8Z6H - chains A and D of the 4 polymer chains in the assembly; structure by electron microscopy, 3.10 A resolution.

Chain A:
Molecule: Polycystin-1
Source organism: Homo sapiens
UniProt: P98161 (PKD1_HUMAN); residues 3052-4303 here = UniProt positions 3052-4303
Sequence (1262 residues; each row starts with the number of its first residue):
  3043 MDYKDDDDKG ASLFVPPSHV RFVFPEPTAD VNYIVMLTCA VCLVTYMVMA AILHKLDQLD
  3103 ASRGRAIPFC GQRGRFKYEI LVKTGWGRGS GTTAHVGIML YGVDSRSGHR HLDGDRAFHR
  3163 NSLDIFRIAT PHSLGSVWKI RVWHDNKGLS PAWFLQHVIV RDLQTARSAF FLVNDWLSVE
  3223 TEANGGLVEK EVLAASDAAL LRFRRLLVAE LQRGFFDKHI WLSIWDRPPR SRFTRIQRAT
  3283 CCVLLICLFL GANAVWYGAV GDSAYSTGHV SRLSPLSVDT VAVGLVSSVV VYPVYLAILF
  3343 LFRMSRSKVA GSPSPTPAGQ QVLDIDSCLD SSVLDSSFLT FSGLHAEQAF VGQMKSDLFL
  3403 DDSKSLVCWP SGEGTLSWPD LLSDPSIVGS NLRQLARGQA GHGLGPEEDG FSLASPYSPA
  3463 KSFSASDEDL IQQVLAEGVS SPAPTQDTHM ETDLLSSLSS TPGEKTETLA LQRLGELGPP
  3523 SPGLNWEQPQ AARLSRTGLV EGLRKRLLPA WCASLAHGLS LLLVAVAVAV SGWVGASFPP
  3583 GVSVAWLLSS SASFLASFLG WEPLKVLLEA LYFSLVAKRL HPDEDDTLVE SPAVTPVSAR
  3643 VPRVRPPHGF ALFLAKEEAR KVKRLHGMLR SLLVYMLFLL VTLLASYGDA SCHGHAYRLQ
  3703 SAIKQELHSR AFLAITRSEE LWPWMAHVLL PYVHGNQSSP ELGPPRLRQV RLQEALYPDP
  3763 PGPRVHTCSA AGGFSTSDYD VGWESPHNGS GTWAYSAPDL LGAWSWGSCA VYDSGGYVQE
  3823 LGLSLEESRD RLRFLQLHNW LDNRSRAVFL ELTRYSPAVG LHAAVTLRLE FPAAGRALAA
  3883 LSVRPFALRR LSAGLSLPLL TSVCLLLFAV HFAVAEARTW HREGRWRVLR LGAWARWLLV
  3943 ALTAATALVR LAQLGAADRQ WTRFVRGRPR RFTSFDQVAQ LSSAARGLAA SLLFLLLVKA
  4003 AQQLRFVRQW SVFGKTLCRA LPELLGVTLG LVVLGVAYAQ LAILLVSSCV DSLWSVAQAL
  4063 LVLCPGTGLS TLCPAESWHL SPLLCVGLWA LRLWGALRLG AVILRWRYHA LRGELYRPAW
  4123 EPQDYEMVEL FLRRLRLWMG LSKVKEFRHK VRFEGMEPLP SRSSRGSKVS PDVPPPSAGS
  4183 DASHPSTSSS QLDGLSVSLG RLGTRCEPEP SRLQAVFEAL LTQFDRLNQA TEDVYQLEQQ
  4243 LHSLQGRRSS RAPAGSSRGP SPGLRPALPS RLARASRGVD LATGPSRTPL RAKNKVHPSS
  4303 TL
Unresolved in the structure: 3043-3060, 3108-3116, 3230-3239, 3343-3555, 3611-3654, 4121-4304
Cystine bridges: Cys3770-Cys3811, Cys4051-Cys4075, Cys4066-Cys4087
Construct notes: initiating methionine (3043); expression tag (3044-3051, 4304)
Residues lining bound ligands: phosphatidylglycerol (PGW; (1R)-2-{[(S)-{[(2S)-2,3-dihydroxypropyl]oxy}(hydroxy)phosphoryl]oxy}-1-[(hexadecanoyloxy)methyl]ethyl (9Z)-octadec-9-enoate): Leu4036, Arg4094, Leu4095, Trp4096, Gly4097, Ala4098, Arg4100, Leu4101
Swiss-Prot annotation at these positions:
  - modified residue: Ser4166 (Phosphoserine)
  - glycosylation (N-linked (GlcNAc...) asparagine): Asn3738, Asn3790, Asn3845
  - natural variant: Val3138 (V3138M: In PKD1; uncertain significance), Leu3154 (L3154P: In PKD1), Ile3167 (I3167F: In PKD1), Asn3188 (deletion: In PKD1), Arg3247 (R3247H: In PKD1; uncertain significance), Val3285 (V3285I: In PKD1; uncertain significance), Pro3355 (P3355L: In PKD1; uncertain significance), Val3375 (V3375M: In PKD1; uncertain significance), Thr3382 (T3382M: In PKD1; uncertain significance), Leu3511 (L3511V: In PKD1; uncertain significance), Gly3560 (G3560R: In PKD1), Gly3602 (G3602S: In PKD1; uncertain significance), 25 further natural variant entries in UniProt

Chain D:
Molecule: Polycystin-2
Source organism: Homo sapiens
UniProt: Q13563 (PKD2_HUMAN); numbering as in UniProt (aligned over 1-968)
Sequence (1007 residues; row label = number of the first residue in the row; numbers below 1 keep their minus sign (Met-38 is residue -38)):
   -38 MGASSAWSHP QFEKGGGSGG GSGGSAWSHP QFEKGSAAAM VNSSRVQPQQ PGDAKRPPAP
    22 RAPDPGRLMA GCAAVGASLA APGGLCEQRG LEIEMQRIRQ AAARDPPAGA AASPSPPLSS
    82 CSRQAWSRDN PGFEAEEEEE EVEGEEGGMV VEMDVEWRPG SRRSAASSAV SSVGARSRGL
   142 GGYHGAGHPS GRRRRREDQG PPCPSPVGGG DPLHRHLPLE GQPPRVAWAE RLVRGLRGLW
   202 GTRLMEESST NREKYLKSVL RELVTYLLFL IVLCILTYGM MSSNVYYYTR MMSQLFLDTP
   262 VSKTEKTNFK TLSSMEDFWK FTEGSLLDGL YWKMQPSNQT EADNRSFIFY ENLLLGVPRI
   322 RQLRVRNGSC SIPQDLRDEI KECYDVYSVS SEDRAPFGPR NGTAWIYTSE KDLNGSSHWG
   382 IIATYSGAGY YLDLSRTREE TAAQVASLKK NVWLDRGTRA TFIDFSVYNA NINLFCVVRL
   442 LVEFPATGGV IPSWQFQPLK LIRYVTTFDF FLAACEIIFC FFIFYYVVEE ILEIRIHKLH
   502 YFRSFWNCLD VVIVVLSVVA IGINIYRTSN VEVLLQFLED QNTFPNFEHL AYWQIQFNNI
   562 AAVTVFFVWI KLFKFINFNR TMSQLSTTMS RCAKDLFGFA IMFFIIFLAY AQLAYLVFGT
   622 QVDDFSTFQE CIFTQFRIIL GDINFAEIEE ANRVLGPIYF TTFVFFMFFI LLNMFLAIIN
   682 DTYSEVKSDL AQQKAEMELS DLIRKGYHKA LVKLKLKKNT VDDISESLRQ GGGKLNFDEL
   742 RQDLKGKGHT DAEIEAIFTK YDQDGDQELT EHEHQQMRDD LEKEREDLDL DHSSLPRPMS
   802 SRSFPRSLDD SEEDDDEDSG HSSRRRGSIS SGVSYEEFQV LVRRVDRMEH SIGSIVSKID
   862 AVIVKLEIME RAKLKRREVL GRLLDGVAED ERLGRDSEIH REQMERLVRE ELERWESDDA
   922 ASQISHGLGT PVGLNGQPRP RSSRPSSSQS TEGMEGAGGN GSSNVHV
Unresolved in the structure: -38 to 218, 294-310, 699-968
Covalently attached groups: N-acetylglucosamine (NAG) linked to Asn328, Asn375
Construct notes: initiating methionine (-38); expression tag (-37 to 0)
Residues lining bound ligands: phosphatidylglycerol (PGW; (1R)-2-{[(S)-{[(2S)-2,3-dihydroxypropyl]oxy}(hydroxy)phosphoryl]oxy}-1-[(hexadecanoyloxy)methyl]ethyl (9Z)-octadec-9-enoate): Phe506, Phe567, Ala594, Leu597, Ala601, Ile640, Phe669, Leu673, Asn674, Phe676, Leu677, Ile680
Swiss-Prot annotation at these positions:
  - region: Arg803 to His822 (Linker), Asp810 to Gly821 (Important for interaction with PACS1 and PACS2)
  - motif: Leu641 to Asp643 (Selectivity filter)
  - binding site (cholesterol): Gln557
  - binding site (Ca(2+)): Leu641, Asp763, Asp765, Asp767, Glu769, Glu774
  - modified residue: Ser76 (Phosphoserine), Ser80 (Phosphoserine), Arg137 (Omega-N-methylarginine), Ser801 (Phosphoserine), Ser808 (Phosphoserine), Ser812 (Phosphoserine), Ser829 (Phosphoserine)
  - glycosylation (N-linked (GlcNAc...) asparagine): Asn299, Asn305, Asn328 (complex), Asn362, Asn375
  - natural variant: Arg306 (R306Q: In PKD2), Arg322 (R322Q: In PKD2; R322W: In PKD2), Ala356 (A356P: In PKD2), Ala384 (A384P: In PKD2), Trp414 (W414G: In PKD2), Arg420 (R420G: In PKD2), Ile479 (deletion: In PKD2), Arg504 to Val512 (deletion: In PKD2), Asp511 (D511V: In PKD2), Cys632 (C632R: In PKD2), Tyr684 (deletion: In PKD2), Arg807 (R807Q: In PKD2)
  - mutagenesis: Ser76 (S76A: Abolishes phosphorylation of the N-terminal domain. Abolishes the ability to complement a pkd2-deficient zebrafish mutant; when associated with A-80), Ser80 (S80A: Decreases phosphorylation of the N-terminal domain. Abolishes the ability to complement a pkd2-deficient zebrafish mutant; when associated with A-76), Trp201 (W201A: Abolishes increased channel activity due to a gain of function mutation; when associated with P-604), Cys331 (C331S: Does not affect localization to the cilium. Loss of ion channel function), Phe604 (F604A/I: No effect on channel activation; F604P: Gain-of-function mutation resulting in increased channel activity. Absence of gain of function; when associated with F-605 DEL ...), Phe605 (Abolishes increased channel activity due to a gain of function mutation; when associated with P-604), Phe629 (F629S: Abolishes increased channel activity due to a gain of function mutation; when associated with P-604. Reduces but do not abolish ion channel function; when associated with A-677 and A-681), Arg638 (R638C: Abolishes increased channel activity due to a gain of function mutation; when associated with P-604. Reduces but do not abolish ion channel function; when associated with A-677 and A-681 ...), Leu677 (L677A: Constitutive active channel; when associated with A-681. Reduces but do not abolish ion channel function; when associated with S-629 and A-681. Reduces but do not abolish ion channel function ...), Asn681 (N681A: Constitutive active channel; when associated with A-677. Reduces but do not abolish ion channel function; when associated with S-629 and A-677. Reduces but do not abolish ion channel function ...), Tyr684 (Y684A: Abolishes increased channel activity due to a gain of function mutation; when associated with P-604), Lys688 (K688A: Abolishes increased channel activity due to a gain of function mutation; when associated with P-604), 20 further mutagenesis entries in UniProt

Chain A / chain D interface:
Contacting residue pairs - 53 pairs, chain A then chain D:
  Pro3763(A) with Tyr311(D)
  Gly3764(A) with Met252(D); Tyr311(D)
  Pro3765(A) with Tyr248(D), hydrophobic; Met252(D); Ile433(D), hydrophobic
  Arg3766(A) with Asn245(D), hydrogen bond (backbone-side chain); Tyr248(D), hydrogen bond
  His3768(A) with Ser243(D), hydrogen bond (side chain-backbone); Asn245(D), hydrogen bond
  Glu4025(A) with Thr582(D); Gln585(D), hydrogen bond; Tyr684(D), hydrogen bond; Lys688(D), salt bridge
  Gly4028(A) with Met583(D)
  Val4029(A) with Leu586(D), hydrophobic
  Gly4032(A) with Phe574(D)
  Val4035(A) with Phe574(D), hydrophobic
  Leu4036(A) with Ile571(D), hydrophobic
  Val4038(A) with Trp570(D), hydrophobic
  Ala4039(A) with Phe567(D); Trp570(D), hydrophobic
  Gln4042(A) with Thr238(D); Val566(D); Trp570(D)
  Leu4043(A) with Ala563(D); Phe567(D), hydrophobic
  Ile4045(A) with Met242(D), hydrophobic
  Leu4046(A) with Met242(D), hydrophobic; Val566(D), hydrophobic
  Ser4049(A) with Tyr247(D)
  Ser4050(A) with Tyr247(D)
  Cys4051(A) with Arg251(D)
  Val4052(A) with Thr250(D); Arg251(D), hydrogen bond (backbone-side chain)
  Asp4053(A) with Arg251(D), salt bridge; Ser254(D); Trp455(D)
  Trp4056(A) with Asn560(D)
  Ala4061(A) with Phe634(D), hydrophobic
  Thr4073(A) with Arg251(D)
  Leu4074(A) with Arg251(D)
  Cys4075(A) with Arg251(D), hydrogen bond
  Ala4077(A) with Tyr248(D), hydrophobic
  Trp4080(A) with Tyr239(D), hydrophobic; Met242(D), hydrophobic
  Arg4100(A) with Leu677(D)
  Leu4101(A) with Ile680(D), hydrophobic
  Val4104(A) with Asn681(D); Tyr684(D), hydrophobic
  Arg4107(A) with Asn681(D), hydrogen bond; Ser685(D)
  Trp4108(A) with Lys688(D)
Interface residues without a listed pair, chain A (46 interface residues in all): Pro3762, Pro4024, Leu4031, Tyr4040, Ser4057, Val4058, Leu4062, Leu4063, Val4064, Leu4095, Ile4105, Arg4109
Interface residues without a listed pair, chain D (44 interface residues in all): Met241, Leu258, Asn432, Phe457, Ala562, Val564, Ile577, Phe579, Met590, Phe637, Arg638, Leu641

In short:
Chain A and chain D form an interface of 46 and 44 residues respectively; the contacts include 9 hydrogen
bonds and 2 salt bridges. Among the polar pairs are Glu4025(A)-Lys688(D), Asp4053(A)-Arg251(D) and
Arg3766(A)-Asn245(D). Phosphatidylglycerol is bound between chain A and chain D.
Chain A is Polycystin-1 and chain D is Polycystin-2, both from Homo sapiens; the structure, Structure of
Polycystin-1/Polycystin-2 complex with Phosphatidylglycerol-bound, was determined by electron microscopy.
